PDB entry 2P7C | solution NMR | chains C and B of the 3 polymer chains in the assembly

== Chain C ==
Molecule: Strand 2 of Twelve base-pair DNA
Sequence (12 nucleotides; row label = number of the first residue in the row):
    13 ATGTAATACT TT

== Chain B ==
Molecule: Penicillinase repressor
Organism: Bacillus licheniformis
Notes: fragment: n-terminal domain
Reference sequence: P06555 (BLAI_BACLI); numbering as in UniProt (aligned over 1-82)
Chain sequence (82 residues; row label = number of the first residue in the row):
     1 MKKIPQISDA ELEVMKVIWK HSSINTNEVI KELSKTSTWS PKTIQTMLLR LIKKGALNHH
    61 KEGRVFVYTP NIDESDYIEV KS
Curated features (UniProtKB/Swiss-Prot):
  - DNA-binding region: Gln-6 to Pro-70 (H-T-H motif)
Reported in the primary citation:
  - conformationally variable residues: Glu-62, Gly-63, Arg-64, Val-65, Phe-66
  - binding site for Strand 2 of Twelve base-pair DNA (chain C): Trp-39, Thr-43, Thr-46, Arg-50, Lys-54, Arg-64
  - binding site for Strand 1 of Twelve base-pair DNA: Thr-26, Asn-27, Gln-45, Phe-66

== Interface between chain C and chain B ==
Contacting residue pairs (29; chain C residue first):
  DA13(C) / Pro-5(B)  phosphate contact
  DA13(C) / Gln-6(B)  phosphate contact
  DA13(C) / Glu-11(B)  phosphate contact
  DA13(C) / Leu-51(B)  phosphate contact
  DA13(C) / Lys-54(B)  base contact
  DA13(C) / Ala-56(B)  phosphate contact
  DT14(C) / Ser-8(B)  phosphate contact
  DT14(C) / Ala-10(B)  phosphate contact
  DT14(C) / Glu-11(B)  phosphate contact
  DT14(C) / Thr-46(B)  base contact
  DT14(C) / Met-47(B)  phosphate contact
  DT14(C) / Arg-50(B)  base contact
  DT14(C) / Leu-51(B)  phosphate contact
  DG15(C) / Ala-10(B)  phosphate contact
  DG15(C) / Trp-39(B)  phosphate contact
  DG15(C) / Thr-43(B)  sugar contact
  DG15(C) / Thr-46(B)  base contact
  DG15(C) / Met-47(B)  phosphate contact
  DT16(C) / Lys-42(B)  base contact
  DT16(C) / Thr-43(B)  phosphate contact
  DT16(C) / Gln-45(B)  base contact
  DT16(C) / Thr-46(B)  base contact
  DA17(C) / Lys-42(B)  phosphate contact
  DA17(C) / Gln-45(B)  base contact
  DC21(C) / Lys-61(B)  phosphate contact
  DT22(C) / Lys-61(B)  phosphate contact
  DT22(C) / Arg-64(B)  phosphate contact
  DT23(C) / Arg-64(B)  phosphate contact
  DT24(C) / Arg-64(B)  phosphate contact
Interface residues without a listed pair, chain B (20 interface residues in all): Ile-44, Gly-63, Val-65

== Summary ==
The interface between chain C and chain B involves 9 residues on one side and 20 on the other. From the paper:
a binding site for Strand 2 of Twelve base-pair DNA (chain C) at Trp-39(B), Thr-43(B) and Thr-46(B) among
others; a binding site for Strand 1 of Twelve base-pair DNA at Thr-26(B), Asn-27(B) and Gln-45(B) among
others.
Here chain C is Strand 2 of Twelve base-pair DNA and chain B is Penicillinase repressor (Bacillus
licheniformis). Entry 2P7C (Solution structure of the bacillus licheniformis BlaI monomeric form in complex
with the blaP half-operator) was determined by solution NMR.
